PDB entry 4RUL | X-ray diffraction, 2.90 A resolution | chains A and B

Chain A:
Molecule: DNA topoisomerase 1
Source organism: Escherichia coli DH1
Notes: EC 5.99.1.2
Reference sequence: C9QXS7 (C9QXS7_ECOD1); residues 2-865 here = UniProt positions 2-865
Sequence (867 residues; each row starts with the number of its first residue; numbers below 1 keep their minus sign (Ser-1 is residue -1)):
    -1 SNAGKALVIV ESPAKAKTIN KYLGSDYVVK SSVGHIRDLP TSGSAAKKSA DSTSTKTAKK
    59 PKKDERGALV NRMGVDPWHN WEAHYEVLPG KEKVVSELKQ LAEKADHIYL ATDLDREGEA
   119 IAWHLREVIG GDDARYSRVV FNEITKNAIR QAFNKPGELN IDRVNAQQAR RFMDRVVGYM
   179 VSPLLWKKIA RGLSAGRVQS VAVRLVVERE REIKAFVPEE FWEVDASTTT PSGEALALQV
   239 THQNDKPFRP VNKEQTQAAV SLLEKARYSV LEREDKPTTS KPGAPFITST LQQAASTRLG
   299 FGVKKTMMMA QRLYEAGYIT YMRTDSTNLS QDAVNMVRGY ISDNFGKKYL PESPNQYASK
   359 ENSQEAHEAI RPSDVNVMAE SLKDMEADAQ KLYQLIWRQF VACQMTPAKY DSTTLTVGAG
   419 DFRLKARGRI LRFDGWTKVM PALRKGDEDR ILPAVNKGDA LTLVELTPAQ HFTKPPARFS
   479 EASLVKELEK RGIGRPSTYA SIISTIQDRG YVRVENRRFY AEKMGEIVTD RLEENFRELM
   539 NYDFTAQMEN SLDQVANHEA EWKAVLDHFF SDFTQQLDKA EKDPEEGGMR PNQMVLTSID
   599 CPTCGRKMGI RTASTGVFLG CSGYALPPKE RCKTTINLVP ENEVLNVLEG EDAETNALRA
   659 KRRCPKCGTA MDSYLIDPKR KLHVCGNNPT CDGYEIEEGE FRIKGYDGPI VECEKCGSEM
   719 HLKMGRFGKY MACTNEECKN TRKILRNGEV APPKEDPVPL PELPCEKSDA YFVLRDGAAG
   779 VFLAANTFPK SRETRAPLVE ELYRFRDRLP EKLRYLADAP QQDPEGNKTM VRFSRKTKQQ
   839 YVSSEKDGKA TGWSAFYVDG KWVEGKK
Not modelled in the structure: -1 to 1, 40-60, 359-361, 800-802, 819-824, 845-849, 863-865
Sequence notes: expression tag (-1 to 1)
Ion coordination: Zn2+ site 1 near His566 (its only coordinating residue here); Zn2+ site 2: Cys599, Cys602, Cys619, Cys630; Zn2+ site 3: Cys662, Cys665, Cys683, Cys689; Zn2+ site 4: Cys711, Cys714, Cys731, Cys736
Reported in the primary citation:
  - catalytic residues: Asp111, Asp113, Tyr319, Arg321
  - Zn2+ coordination: His566, Cys619
  - conformationally variable residues (order/disorder transition): Arg442 to Arg448
  - contacts within the chain: Met718-Met729 (hydrophobic contact)
  - binding site for single strand DNA (chain B): Arg189, Phe616, Tyr622, Asn635, Arg724, Phe725, Tyr728, Phe780, Arg830, Arg833
  - mutagenesis - I701*: abolished catalytic activity
  - mutagenesis - F616L (4- to 8-fold): decreased catalytic activity on 11 mM
  - mutagenesis - F616E (16-fold): decreased catalytic activity
  - mutagenesis - F616E, F616L: unchanged catalytic activity on oligonucleotide substrate
  - mutagenesis - F616E, F616L, I701*: decreased growth

Chain B:
Molecule: single strand DNA
Sequence (29 nucleotides; each row starts with the number of its first residue):
     1 GCTAAACCTG AAAGATTATG CGATTTGGG
Not modelled in the structure: 1-16

Interface between chain A and chain B:
Residue-residue contacts (48; chain A residue first):
  Ala188(A) - DG29(B)  phosphate contact
  Arg189(A) - DG28(B)  salt bridge to the phosphate
  Arg189(A) - DG29(B)  salt bridge to the phosphate
  Asn590(A) - DG29(B)  phosphate contact
  Arg609(A) - DG29(B)  hydrogen bond to the phosphate
  Thr610(A) - DG29(B)  sugar contact
  Ala611(A) - DG28(B)  phosphate contact
  Thr613(A) - DG27(B)  hydrogen bond to the base
  Thr613(A) - DG28(B)  base contact
  Gly614(A) - DG28(B)  base contact
  Phe616(A) - DG28(B)  stacking on the base
  Phe616(A) - DG29(B)  sugar contact
  Gly618(A) - DG29(B)  base contact
  Cys619(A) - DG29(B)  hydrogen bond to the base
  Tyr622(A) - DG29(B)  stacking on the base
  Thr633(A) - DG28(B)  hydrogen bond to the base
  Ile634(A) - DG28(B)  base contact
  Asn635(A) - DG27(B)  base contact
  Asn635(A) - DG28(B)  hydrogen bond to the base
  Gly723(A) - DT25(B)  base contact
  Arg724(A) - DT25(B)  hydrogen bond to the base
  Arg724(A) - DT26(B)  hydrogen bond to the base
  Phe725(A) - DT24(B)  stacking on the base
  Phe725(A) - DT25(B)  hydrogen bond to the base
  Gly726(A) - DT25(B)  hydrogen bond to the base
  Tyr728(A) - DT25(B)  stacking on the base
  Arg773(A) - DA23(B)  hydrogen bond to the phosphate
  Asp774(A) - DA23(B)  sugar contact
  Gly775(A) - DG22(B)  phosphate contact
  Gly775(A) - DA23(B)  phosphate contact
  Ala776(A) - DG22(B)  phosphate contact
  Ala776(A) - DA23(B)  hydrogen bond to the phosphate
  Ala777(A) - DC21(B)  base contact
  Ala777(A) - DG22(B)  hydrogen bond to the base
  Phe780(A) - DG22(B)  stacking on the base
  Phe780(A) - DA23(B)  base contact
  Ala782(A) - DA23(B)  base contact
  Phe786(A) - DA23(B)  stacking on the base
  Phe786(A) - DT24(B)  base contact
  Pro787(A) - DT24(B)  base contact
  Thr792(A) - DG22(B)  hydrogen bond to the base
  Thr792(A) - DA23(B)  base contact
  Arg830(A) - DT19(B)  sugar contact
  Arg830(A) - DG20(B)  salt bridge to the phosphate
  Arg833(A) - DT19(B)  salt bridge to the phosphate
  Arg833(A) - DC21(B)  base contact
  Tyr839(A) - DT19(B)  base contact
  Ser852(A) - DT19(B)  base contact
Interface residues without a listed pair, chain A (43 interface residues in all): Ile187, Cys630, Lys631, Lys727, Thr739, Lys752, Arg790, Ser841, Gly850
Interface residues without a listed pair, chain B (12 interface residues in all): DT17

Overview:
Chain A and chain B form an interface of 43 and 12 residues respectively; the contacts include 13 hydrogen
bonds, 4 salt bridges and 6 aromatic stacking contacts. Polar contacts include Thr613(A)-DG27(B),
Cys619(A)-DG29(B) and Thr633(A)-DG28(B). From the paper: catalytic residues Asp111(A), Asp113(A) and Tyr319(A)
among others; F616E, F616L and I701* of chain A reduce growth.
Here chain A is DNA topoisomerase 1 (Escherichia coli DH1) and chain B is single strand DNA. Entry 4RUL
(Crystal structure of full-length E.Coli topoisomerase I in complex with ssDNA) was determined by X-ray
diffraction.
